7QZH - chains A and D of the 6 polymer chains in the assembly; structure by X-ray diffraction, 1.92 A resolution.

Chain A (and D):
Protein: Dyp-type peroxidase family
From: Streptomyces lividans
Notes: chain D of this document is another copy of the same molecule, construct and numbering; everything in this record applies to it too
UniProtKB: A0A7U8UU09 (A0A7U8UU09_STRLI); residues 1-316 here correspond to UniProt positions 14-329 (UniProt number = residue number + 13)
Sequence (316 residues; numbered 1 to 316; the number before each row is that of its first residue):
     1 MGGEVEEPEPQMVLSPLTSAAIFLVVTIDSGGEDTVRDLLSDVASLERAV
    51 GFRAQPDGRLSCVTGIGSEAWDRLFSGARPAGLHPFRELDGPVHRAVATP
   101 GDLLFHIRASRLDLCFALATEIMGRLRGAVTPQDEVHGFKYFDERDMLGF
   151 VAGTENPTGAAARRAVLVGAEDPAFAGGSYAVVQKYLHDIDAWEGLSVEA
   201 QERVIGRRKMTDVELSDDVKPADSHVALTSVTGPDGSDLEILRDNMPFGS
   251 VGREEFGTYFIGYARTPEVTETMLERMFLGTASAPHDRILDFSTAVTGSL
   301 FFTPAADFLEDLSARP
Unresolved in the structure: 1-6, 313-316 (chain D: 1-7, 312-316)
Construct notes: engineered mutation Ala152 (Asp165 in A0A7U8UU09)
Metal / ion sites: Mg2+ near Asp191 (its only coordinating residue here); heme Fe near His225 (its only coordinating residue here)
Ligand contacts: heme (HEM): Asp146, Leu148, Phe150, Val151, Ala152, Gly153, Thr154, Glu155, Gln184, Tyr186, His188, Ile205, Arg207, His225, Val226, Thr229, Ser230, Ile241, Arg243, Asn245, Thr258, Phe260, Thr270, Met273, Leu274, Met277, Ile289, Ser293
What the authors report for this chain:
  - catalytic residues: Arg243 (proposed by the authors, not directly observed)
  - mutagenesis - D152A: unchanged catalytic activity
  - mutagenesis - D152A/N245A: decreased catalytic activity
  - mutagenesis - D152A/N245A: decreased stability in response to Compound I

Chain A / chain D interface:
Pairs across the interface - 13 pairs, chain A then chain D:
  Arg145(A) - Met210(D)
  Gly149(A) - Met210(D)
  Ser197(A) - Glu199(D)
  Val198(A) - Val198(D)  hydrophobic
  Val198(A) - Glu199(D)  hydrogen bond (backbone-side chain)
  Glu199(A) - Ser197(D)
  Glu199(A) - Val198(D)  hydrogen bond (side chain-backbone)
  Glu199(A) - Glu199(D)
  Lys209(A) - Met210(D)
  Met210(A) - Arg145(D)
  Met210(A) - Gly149(D)
  Met210(A) - Lys209(D)
  Met210(A) - Met210(D)  hydrophobic
Also at the interface, not in a pair above, chain A (8 interface residues in all): Phe142
Also at the interface, not in a pair above, chain D (8 interface residues in all): Asp143

Overview:
Chain A and chain D each contribute 8 residues to their interface, with 2 hydrogen bonds. The hydrogen-bonded
pair is Val198(A)-Glu199(D). Bound to chain A: heme. The paper reports the catalytic residue Arg243(A);
D152A/N245A of chain A reduce catalytic activity.
Chain A and chain D are both Dyp-type peroxidase family (Streptomyces lividans); the structure, SFX structure
of dye-type peroxidase DtpB D152A variant in the ferric state, was determined by X-ray diffraction (same
publication as 7QZE, 7QZF, 7QZG and 7ZMJ).
